PDB entry 6S8J | electron microscopy, 2.91 A resolution | chains A and F of the 12 polymer chains in the assembly

== Chain A ==
Name: Envelope Glycoprotein 1
From: Ebola virus
Sequence (323 residues; each row starts with the number of its first residue):
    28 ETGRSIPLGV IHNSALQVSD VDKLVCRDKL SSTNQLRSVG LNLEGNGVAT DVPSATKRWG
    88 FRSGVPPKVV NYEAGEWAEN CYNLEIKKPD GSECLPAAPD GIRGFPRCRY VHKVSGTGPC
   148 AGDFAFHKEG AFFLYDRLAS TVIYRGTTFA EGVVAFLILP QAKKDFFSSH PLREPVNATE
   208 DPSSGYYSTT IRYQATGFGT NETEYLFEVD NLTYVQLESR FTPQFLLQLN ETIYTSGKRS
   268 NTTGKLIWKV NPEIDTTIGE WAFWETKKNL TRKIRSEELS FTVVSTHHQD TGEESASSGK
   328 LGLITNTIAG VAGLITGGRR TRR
Unresolved in the structure: 28-31, 195-212, 236-350
Disulfides: C108-C135, C121-C147

== Chain F ==
Name: Envelope glycoprotein
From: Ebola virus
UniProtKB: A0A0U3BWW0 (A0A0U3BWW0_9MONO); numbering as in UniProt (aligned over 502-632)
Sequence (168 residues; row label = number of the first residue in the row):
   502 EAIVNAQPKC NPNLHYWTTQ DEGAAIGLAW IPYFGPAAEG IYIEGLMHNQ DGLICGLRQL
   562 ANETTQALQL FLRATTELRT FSILNRKAID FLLQRWGGTC HILGPDCCIE PHDWTKNITD
   622 KIDQIIHDFV DGSGYIPEAP RDGQAYVRKD GEWVLLSTFL GTHHHHHH
Unresolved in the structure: 502, 613-669
Disulfides: C511-C556, C601-C608
Glycans and other covalent adducts: N-acetylglucosamine (NAG) linked to N563
Differences from the reference sequence: expression tag (633-669)

== Chain A / chain F interface ==
Residue-residue contacts - 18 pairs, chain A then chain F:
  S32(A) with E523(F), hydrogen bond
  G87(A) with Y534(F)
  F88(A) with Y534(F)
  R89(A) with P533(F); Y534(F), hydrogen bond (side chain-backbone); G536(F), hydrogen bond (side chain-backbone); P537(F); A538(F)
  G91(A) with A539(F), hydrogen bond (backbone-backbone)
  V92(A) with P533(F)
  F153(A) with P533(F), hydrophobic; Y534(F), hydrophobic
  H154(A) with I532(F)
  K155(A) with I532(F); Y534(F); F535(F)
  E156(A) with W531(F)
  G157(A) with I532(F)
Interface residues without a listed pair, chain A (12 interface residues in all): P93

== In short ==
Chain A and chain F form an interface of 12 and 10 residues respectively; the contacts include 4 hydrogen
bonds. Polar contacts include S32(A)-E523(F), R89(A)-Y534(F) and R89(A)-G536(F). Covalently linked
N-acetylglucosamine: at N563(F).
Here chain A is Envelope Glycoprotein 1 and chain F is Envelope glycoprotein, both from Ebola virus. Entry
6S8J (Structure of ZEBOV GP in complex with 5T0180 antibody) was determined by electron microscopy (same
publication as 6S8D).
